Entry 1N5Q (X-ray diffraction, 1.74 A resolution); this record covers chains A and B.

# Chain A (and B)
Protein: ActaVA-Orf6 monooxygenase
Source organism: Streptomyces coelicolor
Notes: chain B of this document is another copy of the same molecule, construct and numbering; everything in this record applies to it too
UniProt: Q53908 (Q53908_STRCO); residues 2-113 here = UniProt positions 2-113
Sequence (112 residues; each row starts with the number of its first residue):
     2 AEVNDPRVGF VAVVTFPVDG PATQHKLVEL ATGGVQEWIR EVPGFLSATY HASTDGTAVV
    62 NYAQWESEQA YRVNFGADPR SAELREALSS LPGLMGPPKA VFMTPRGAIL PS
From the paper describing this entry:
  - binding site for dehydrated sancycline: Trp-66, Tyr-72
  - catalytic residues: Tyr-51, Asn-62, Trp-66, Tyr-72, Arg-86 (proposed by the authors, not directly observed)

# Chain A / chain B interface
Contacting residue pairs (76):
  Ala-2(A) / Glu-3(B)  hydrogen bond (backbone-side chain)
  Ala-2(A) / Val-4(B)  hydrogen bond (backbone-backbone)
  Glu-3(A) / Ala-2(B)  hydrogen bond (side chain-backbone)
  Glu-3(A) / Glu-3(B)  hydrogen bond (backbone-side chain)
  Val-4(A) / Ala-2(B)  hydrogen bond (backbone-backbone)
  Val-4(A) / Ser-48(B)
  Val-4(A) / Thr-50(B)
  Val-4(A) / Gln-65(B)
  Val-29(A) / Arg-107(B)
  Ala-32(A) / Ile-110(B)
  Gln-37(A) / Ile-110(B)
  Ile-40(A) / Ile-110(B)  hydrophobic
  Arg-41(A) / Ile-110(B)
  Arg-41(A) / Leu-111(B)  hydrogen bond (side chain-backbone)
  Arg-41(A) / Pro-112(B)
  Arg-41(A) / Ser-113(B)
  Phe-46(A) / Ile-110(B)
  Phe-46(A) / Pro-112(B)
  Leu-47(A) / Leu-111(B)
  Leu-47(A) / Pro-112(B)
  Ser-48(A) / Val-4(B)
  Ser-48(A) / Ile-110(B)
  Ser-48(A) / Leu-111(B)
  Ala-49(A) / Ala-109(B)
  Ala-49(A) / Ile-110(B)  hydrogen bond (backbone-backbone)
  Thr-50(A) / Val-4(B)
  Thr-50(A) / Gly-108(B)
  Thr-50(A) / Ala-109(B)
  Tyr-51(A) / Pro-106(B)
  Tyr-51(A) / Arg-107(B)  hydrogen bond (backbone-backbone)
  Tyr-51(A) / Gly-108(B)  hydrogen bond (backbone-backbone)
  Tyr-51(A) / Ile-110(B)  hydrophobic
  His-52(A) / Val-12(B)
  His-52(A) / Tyr-63(B)  hydrogen bond
  His-52(A) / Met-104(B)
  His-52(A) / Thr-105(B)
  His-52(A) / Pro-106(B)
  Ala-53(A) / Met-104(B)
  Ala-53(A) / Thr-105(B)  hydrogen bond (backbone-backbone)
  Ala-53(A) / Arg-107(B)
  Ser-54(A) / Phe-103(B)
  Ser-54(A) / Met-104(B)
  Thr-55(A) / Phe-103(B)  hydrogen bond (backbone-backbone)
  Thr-55(A) / Met-104(B)
  Val-61(A) / Met-104(B)  hydrophobic
  Tyr-63(A) / His-52(B)  hydrogen bond
  Tyr-63(A) / Tyr-63(B)  hydrophobic
  Gln-65(A) / Val-4(B)
  Phe-103(A) / Ser-54(B)
  Phe-103(A) / Thr-55(B)  hydrogen bond (backbone-backbone)
  Met-104(A) / His-52(B)
  Met-104(A) / Ala-53(B)
  Met-104(A) / Ser-54(B)
  Met-104(A) / Thr-55(B)
  Met-104(A) / Val-61(B)  hydrophobic
  Thr-105(A) / His-52(B)
  Thr-105(A) / Ala-53(B)  hydrogen bond (backbone-backbone)
  Thr-105(A) / Thr-55(B)
  Pro-106(A) / Tyr-51(B)
  Pro-106(A) / His-52(B)
  Arg-107(A) / Tyr-51(B)  hydrogen bond (backbone-backbone)
  Arg-107(A) / Ala-53(B)
  Gly-108(A) / Thr-50(B)
  Gly-108(A) / Tyr-51(B)  hydrogen bond (backbone-backbone)
  Ala-109(A) / Ala-49(B)
  Ile-110(A) / Ala-32(B)
  Ile-110(A) / Arg-41(B)
  Ile-110(A) / Phe-46(B)
  Ile-110(A) / Ser-48(B)
  Ile-110(A) / Ala-49(B)  hydrogen bond (backbone-backbone)
  Leu-111(A) / Arg-41(B)  hydrogen bond (backbone-side chain)
  Pro-112(A) / Arg-41(B)  hydrogen bond (backbone-side chain)
  Pro-112(A) / Phe-46(B)
  Pro-112(A) / Leu-47(B)
  Ser-113(A) / Arg-41(B)  hydrogen bond (backbone-backbone)
  Ser-113(A) / Glu-42(B)
Other interface residues (no listed pair), chain A (37 interface residues in all): Phe-11, Val-12, Thr-33, Glu-69, Val-102
Other interface residues (no listed pair), chain B (37 interface residues in all): Phe-11, Val-29, Thr-33, Gln-37, Ile-40, Val-102

# Overview
The chain A/chain B interface involves 37 residues from each chain; the contacts include 21 hydrogen bonds.
Polar pairs include Ala-2(A)/Glu-3(B), Glu-3(A)/Glu-3(B) and Arg-41(A)/Leu-111(B). From the paper: catalytic
residues Tyr-51(A), Asn-62(A) and Trp-66(A) among others; a binding site for dehydrated sancycline at
Trp-66(A) and Tyr-72(A).
Chain A and chain B are both ActaVA-Orf6 monooxygenase (Streptomyces coelicolor); the structure, Crystal
structure of a Monooxygenase from the gene ActVA-Orf6 of Streptomyces coelicolor in complex with dehydrated
..., was determined by X-ray diffraction, deposited together with 1LQ9, 1N5S, 1N5T and 1N5V.
